PDB entry 6LYW | X-ray diffraction, 1.70 A resolution | chain A

# Chain A
Protein: Thioredoxin-like 2-1, chloroplastic
Source organism: Arabidopsis thaliana
UniProtKB: Q8LEK4 (TRL21_ARATH); residue numbers follow UniProt; this construct covers 74-204
Sequence (152 residues; numbered 53 to 204; the number before each row is that of its first residue):
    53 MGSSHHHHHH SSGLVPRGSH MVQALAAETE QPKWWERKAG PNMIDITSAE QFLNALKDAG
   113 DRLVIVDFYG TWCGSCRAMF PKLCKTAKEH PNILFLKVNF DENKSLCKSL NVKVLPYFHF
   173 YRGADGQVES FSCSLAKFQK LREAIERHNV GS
Not modelled in the structure: 53-83
Disulfide bonds: C125-C128
Sequence notes: initiating methionine (53); expression tag (54-73)

# Overview
Chain A is Thioredoxin-like 2-1, chloroplastic (Arabidopsis thaliana); the structure, Structural insight into
the biological functions of Arabidopsis thaliana ACHT1, was determined by X-ray diffraction (same publication
as 6LYX).
